Entry 8G23 (X-ray diffraction, 2.71 A resolution); this record covers chains A and E of the 6 polymer chains in the assembly.

Chain A:
Protein: Cyclic GMP-AMP synthase
Source organism: Mus musculus
Notes: EC 2.7.7.86; fragment: catalytic domain, residues 147-507
UniProtKB: Q8C6L5 (CGAS_MOUSE); residue numbers follow UniProt; this construct covers 147-507
Chain sequence (364 residues; numbered 144 to 507; the number before each row is that of its first residue):
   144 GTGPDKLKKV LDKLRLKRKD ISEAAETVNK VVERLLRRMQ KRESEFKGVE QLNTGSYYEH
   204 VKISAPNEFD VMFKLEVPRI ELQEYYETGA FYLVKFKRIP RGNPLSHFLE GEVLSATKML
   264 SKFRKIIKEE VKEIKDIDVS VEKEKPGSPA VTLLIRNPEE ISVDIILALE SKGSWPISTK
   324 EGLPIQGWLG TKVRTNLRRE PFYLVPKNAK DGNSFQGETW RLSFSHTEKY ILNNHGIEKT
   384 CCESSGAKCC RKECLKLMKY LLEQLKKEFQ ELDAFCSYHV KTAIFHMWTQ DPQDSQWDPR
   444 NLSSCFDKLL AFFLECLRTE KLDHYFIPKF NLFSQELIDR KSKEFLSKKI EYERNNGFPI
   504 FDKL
Disordered / not traced: 144-148, 239-244, 353-358, 507
Differences from the reference sequence: expression tag (144-146)
Curated features (UniProtKB/Swiss-Prot):
  - region: Lys372 to Lys395 (DNA-binding)
  - motif: Leu154 to Leu159 (Nuclear export signal), Asp281 to Ser291 (Nuclear localization signal)
  - binding site (GTP): Thr197, Asp307, Arg364 to Glu371
  - binding site (ATP): Ser199, Glu371, Lys402, Ser420 to Lys424
  - binding site (Mg(2+)): Glu211, Asp213, Asp307
  - binding site (2',3'-cGAMP): Asp213, Gly290, Asp307, Lys350, Arg364 to Ser366
  - binding site (Zn(2+)): His378, Cys384, Cys385, Cys392
  - site: Arg241 (Arginine-anchor), Asp307, Ile308 (Cleavage)
  - modified residue: Lys156 (N6-lactoyllysine), Glu176 (PolyADP-ribosyl glutamic acid), Ser199 (Phosphoserine), Tyr201 (Phosphotyrosine), Glu272 (5-glutamyl polyglutamate), Ser291 (Phosphoserine), Glu302 (5-glutamyl glutamate), Lys372 (N6-acetyllysine), Lys382 (N6-acetyllysine), Lys402 (N6-acetyllysine), Ser420 (Phosphoserine), Lys491 (N6-methyllysine)
  - lipidation (S-palmitoyl cysteine): Cys392, Cys393, Cys459
  - cross-link (Glycyl lysine isopeptide (Lys-Gly)): Lys217 (interchain with G-Cter in SUMO), Lys271 (interchain with G-Cter in ubiquitin), Lys335 (interchain with G-Cter in SUMO), Lys372 (interchain with G-Cter in SUMO), Lys382 (interchain with G-Cter in SUMO), Lys399 (interchain with G-Cter in ubiquitin), Lys402 (interchain with G-Cter in ubiquitin), Lys409 (interchain with G-Cter in ubiquitin), Lys410 (interchain with G-Cter in ubiquitin), Lys464 (interchain with G-Cter in SUMO)
Bound ions: Mg2+: Glu211, Asp213 (together with ATP); Zn2+: His378, Cys384, Cys385, Cys392
Small-molecule neighbours: ATP (adenosine-5'-triphosphate): Gly198, Ser199, Glu202, Lys205, Glu211, Asp213, Asp307, Arg364, Ser368, Glu371, Lys402, Glu406, Ser420, Tyr421, Lys424, His467
Reported in the primary citation:
  - conformationally variable residues (side-chain flip): Arg364
  - mutagenesis - E211Q/D213N: abolished catalytic activity
  - specificity-determining residues: His467 (proposed by the authors, not directly observed)
  - mutagenesis - R364A (33-fold), H467A: decreased catalytic activity on ATP/GTP
  - mutagenesis - H467A (2-fold): increased catalytic activity on GTP/GTP
  - specificity-determining residues: Ile309, Arg364
  - mutagenesis - R364A (10-fold): decreased catalytic activity on GTP/GTP
  - mutagenesis - R364A (4-fold): increased catalytic activity on ATP/ATP

Chain E:
Molecule: Palindromic DNA18
Sequence (18 nucleotides; row label = number of the first residue in the row):
     1 ATCTGTACAT GTACAGAT

How chain A and chain E interact:
Pairs across the interface (11; chain A residue first):
  Arg158(A) - DG16(E)  salt bridge to the phosphate
  Leu159(A) - DG16(E)  sugar contact
  Lys160(A) - DG16(E)  phosphate contact
  Lys160(A) - DA17(E)  phosphate contact
  Arg161(A) - DG16(E)  hydrogen bond to the phosphate
  Arg161(A) - DA17(E)  hydrogen bond to the phosphate
  His203(A) - DC14(E)  phosphate contact
  His203(A) - DA15(E)  salt bridge to the phosphate
  Cys385(A) - DC14(E)  phosphate contact
  Glu386(A) - DC14(E)  phosphate contact
  Lys395(A) - DA15(E)  salt bridge to the phosphate
Also at the interface, not in a pair above, chain A (12 interface residues in all): Arg180, Gln183, Ser387, Lys399
Also at the interface, not in a pair above, chain E (6 interface residues in all): DT6, DA7

Summary:
12 residues of chain A and 6 residues of chain E are in contact, with 2 hydrogen bonds and 3 salt bridges.
Polar contacts include Arg161(A)-DG16(E), Arg161(A)-DA17(E) and Arg158(A)-DG16(E). Bound to chain A: ATP. From
the paper: R364A and H467A of chain A reduce catalytic activity on ATP/GTP; specificity determinants
His467(A), Ile309(A) and Arg364(A).
Chain A is Cyclic GMP-AMP synthase (Mus musculus) and chain E is Palindromic DNA18; the structure, Structure
of Ternary Complex of cGAS with dsDNA and Bound pppIpA, was determined by X-ray diffraction (same publication
as 7UUX, 7UXW, 7UYQ, 7UYZ, 7UZR, 7V0W and 14 further entries).
